Entry 5AZH (X-ray diffraction, 2.30 A resolution); this record covers chain A.

# Chain A
Protein: EEEWEEL peptide, Protein lgg-2
From: synthetic construct
Reference sequence: Q23536 (LGG2_CAEEL); numbering as in UniProt (aligned over 11-130)
Chain sequence (128 residues; each row starts with the number of its first residue):
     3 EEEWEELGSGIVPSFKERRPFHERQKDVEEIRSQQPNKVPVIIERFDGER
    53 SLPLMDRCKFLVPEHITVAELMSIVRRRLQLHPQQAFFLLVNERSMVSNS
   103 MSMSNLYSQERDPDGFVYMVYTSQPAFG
Disordered / not traced: 3
Sequence notes: linker (10)
Curated features (UniProtKB/Swiss-Prot):
  - lipidation: Gly130 (Phosphatidylethanolamine amidated glycine)
  - mutagenesis: Arg20 to Arg21 (Impairs tethering between adjacent membranes), Arg26 (R26A: Does not rescue the degradation defect in the lgg-2 bp556 mutant; R26C: In bp556 ...), Asp116 (D116A: Does not rescue the degradation defect in the lgg-2 bp556 mutant), Gly130 (G130A: Diffuse cytosolic localization in 500-cell embryos with no punctate pattern of distribution which is in contrast to wild-type)

# Overview
Curated annotation (UniProt) lists 5 mutagenesis sites.
Chain A is EEEWEEL peptide, Protein lgg-2 (synthetic construct); the structure, Crystal structure of LGG-2
fused with an EEEWEEL peptide, was determined by X-ray diffraction together with 5E6N, 5E6O and 5AZF from the
same study.
